4ECY - chains A and T of the 3 polymer chains in the assembly; structure by X-ray diffraction, 1.94 A resolution.

[Chain A]
Name: DNA polymerase eta
Organism: Homo sapiens
Notes: EC 2.7.7.7; fragment: Catalytic core
UniProt: Q9Y253 (POLH_HUMAN); residue numbers follow UniProt; this construct covers 1-432
Chain sequence (435 residues; numbered -2 to 432; the number before each row is that of its first residue; numbers below 1 keep their minus sign (Gly-2 is residue -2)):
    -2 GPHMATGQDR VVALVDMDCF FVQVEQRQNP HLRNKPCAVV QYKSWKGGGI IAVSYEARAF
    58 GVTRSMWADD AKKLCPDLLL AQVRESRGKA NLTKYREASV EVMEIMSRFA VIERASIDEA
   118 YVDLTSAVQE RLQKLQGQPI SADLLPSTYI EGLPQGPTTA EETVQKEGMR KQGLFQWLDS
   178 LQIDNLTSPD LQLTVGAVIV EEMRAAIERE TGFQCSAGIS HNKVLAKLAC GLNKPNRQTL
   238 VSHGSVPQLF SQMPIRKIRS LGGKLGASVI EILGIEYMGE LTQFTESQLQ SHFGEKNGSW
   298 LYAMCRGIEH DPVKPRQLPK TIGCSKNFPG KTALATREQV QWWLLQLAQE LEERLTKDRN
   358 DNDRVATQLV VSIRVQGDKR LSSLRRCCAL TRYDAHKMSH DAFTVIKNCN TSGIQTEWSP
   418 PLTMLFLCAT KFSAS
Not modelled in the structure: 155-159
Sequence notes: expression tag (-2 to 0)
UniProt features mapped onto this chain:
  - binding site (Mg(2+)): Asp13, Met14, Asp115, Glu116
  - binding site (Mn(2+)): Asp13, Met14, Asp115, Glu116
  - binding site (a 2'-deoxyribonucleoside 5'-triphosphate): Arg61
  - natural variant: Val37 (deletion: In XPV), Leu75 (deletion: In XPV), Arg93 (R93P: In XPV), Arg111 (R111H: In XPV), Thr122 (T122P: In XPV), Gly153 (G153D: In a breast cancer sample), Thr191 (T191P: In XPV), Gly263 (G263V: In XPV), Val266 (V266D: In XPV), Gly295 (G295R: In XPV), Arg361 (R361S: In XPV)
  - mutagenesis: Tyr52 (Y52A/F: Reduces DNA polymerase activity; Y52E: Reduces DNA polymerase activity. Increases fidelity of replication and reduces translesion bypass), Arg61 (R61A: Reduces enzymatic activity by two-thirds), Ser62 (S62G: Increased DNA polymerase activity and translesion bypass compared to wild-type), Ala68 (A68S/V: Severe reduction in thymine dimer translesion bypass), Asn324 to Pro326 (Reduces binding to chromatin and to monoubiquitinated PCNA. Abolishes binding to monoubiquitinated PCNA; when associated with 705-E--H-713 Del)
Bound ions: Ca2+: Asp13, Met14, Asp115 (together with 2'-deoxyadenosine 5'-triphosphate)
Residues lining bound ligands: 2'-deoxyadenosine 5'-triphosphate (DTP): Asp13, Met14, Asp15, Cys16, Phe17, Phe18, Ile48, Ala49, Tyr52, Arg55, Arg61, Ile114, Asp115, Glu116, Lys231
From the paper describing this entry:
  - mutagenesis - S113A: unchanged catalytic activity

[Chain T]
Molecule: 12-nt DNA strand
Sequence (12 nucleotides; each row starts with the number of its first residue):
     1 CATTATGACG CT
Residues lining bound ligands: 2'-deoxyadenosine 5'-triphosphate (DTP): DT3, DT4, DA5

[How chain A and chain T interact]
Pairs across the interface - 39 pairs, chain A then chain T:
  Gln38(A) with DT4(T), hydrogen bond to the base; DA5(T), sugar contact
  Tyr39(A) with DT4(T), phosphate contact; DA5(T), hydrogen bond to the phosphate
  Trp42(A) with DA2(T), stacking on the base
  Arg61(A) with DT3(T), base contact
  Ser62(A) with DT3(T), base contact
  Trp64(A) with DA2(T), phosphate contact
  Lys86(A) with DT6(T), salt bridge to the phosphate
  Ala87(A) with DA5(T), sugar contact
  Leu89(A) with DA5(T), phosphate contact
  Arg93(A) with DT6(T), salt bridge to the phosphate; DG7(T), salt bridge to the phosphate
  Lys293(A) with DG10(T), salt bridge to the phosphate
  Lys311(A) with DC9(T), phosphate contact
  Arg313(A) with DA8(T), salt bridge to the phosphate; DC9(T), salt bridge to the phosphate
  Pro316(A) with DA8(T), phosphate contact
  Lys317(A) with DA8(T), hydrogen bond to the phosphate; DC9(T), salt bridge to the phosphate
  Thr318(A) with DG7(T), sugar contact; DA8(T), hydrogen bond to the phosphate
  Ile319(A) with DG7(T), phosphate contact
  Gly320(A) with DT6(T), sugar contact; DG7(T), hydrogen bond to the phosphate
  Cys321(A) with DT6(T), phosphate contact
  Ser322(A) with DA5(T), sugar contact; DT6(T), hydrogen bond to the phosphate
  Lys323(A) with DA5(T), phosphate contact
  Asn324(A) with DT4(T), hydrogen bond to the phosphate; DA5(T), hydrogen bond to the phosphate
  Pro326(A) with DC1(T), phosphate contact; DA2(T), sugar contact; DT4(T), phosphate contact
  Gly327(A) with DC1(T), hydrogen bond to the phosphate; DA2(T), phosphate contact
  Thr329(A) with DA2(T), base contact
  Arg351(A) with DT6(T), salt bridge to the phosphate; DG7(T), salt bridge to the phosphate
Other interface residues (no listed pair), chain A (30 interface residues in all): Ile48, Arg111, Leu315, Glu347

[In short]
30 residues of chain A face 10 of chain T across their interface, with 9 hydrogen bonds, 9 salt bridges and 1
aromatic stacking contact. Polar pairs include Gln38(A)-DT4(T), Tyr39(A)-DA5(T) and Lys317(A)-DA8(T).
2'-deoxyadenosine 5'-triphosphate is bound between chain A and chain T. The paper reports that S113A of chain
A leaves catalytic activity unchanged.
Chain A is DNA polymerase eta (Homo sapiens) and chain T is a 12-nt DNA strand; the structure, Human DNA
polymerase eta - DNA ternary complex: AT crystal at pH 6.0 (Na+ MES) with ..., was determined by X-ray
diffraction (same publication as 4ECQ, 4ECR, 4ECS, 4ECT, 4ECU, 4ECV and 10 further entries).
